PDB entry 1IBL | X-ray diffraction, 3.11 A resolution | chains A and T of the 24 polymer chains in the assembly

== Chain A ==
Molecule: 16S ribosomal RNA
Source organism: Thermus thermophilus
Sequence (1522 nucleotides; each row starts with the number of its first residue; note: 42 numbers in that range are skipped by the numbering (no residue carries them; nothing is unmodelled there); a row labelled like 190A-190L holds insertion residues (190A, then the next letters in order); numbering starts at 0):
     0 UUUGUUGGAG AGUUUGAUCC UGGCUCAGGG UGAACGCUGG CGGCGUGCCU AAGACAUGCA
    60 AGUCGUGCGG G
    73 CCGCGGGGUU UU
    88 ACUCCG
    95 UGGUC
   101 AGCGGCGGAC GGGUGAGUAA CGCGUGGGU
  129A G
   130 ACCUACCCGG AAGAGGGGGA CAACCCGGGG AAACUCGGGC UAAUCCCCCA UGUGGACCCG
   190 C
190A-190L CCCUUGGGGUGU
   191 GUCCAAAGGG CUUU
   216 GCCCGCUUCC GGAUGGGCCC GCGUCCCAUC AGCUAGUUGG UGGGGUAAUG GCCCACCAAG
   276 GCGACGACGG GUAGCCGGUC UGAGAGGAUG GCCGGCCACA GGGGCACUGA GACACGGGCC
   336 CCACUCCUAC GGGAGGCAGC AGUUAGGAAU CUUCCGCAAU GGGCGCAAGC CUGACGGAGC
   396 GACGCCGCUU GGAGGAAGAA GCCCUUCGGG GUGUAAACUC CUGAA
   442 CCCGGGACGA AACCCCCGAC GA
   474 GGGGACUGAC GGUACCGGG
   494 GUAAUAGCGC CGGCCAACUC CGUGCCAGCA GCCGCGGUAA UACGGAGGGC GCGAGCGUUA
   554 CCCGGAUUCA CUGGGCGUAA AGGGCGUGUA GGCGGCCUGG GGCGUCCCAU GUGAAAGACC
   614 ACGGCUCAAC CGUGGGGGAG CGUGGGAUAC GCUCAGGCUA GACGGUGGGA GAGGGUGGUG
   674 GAAUUCCCGG AGUAGCGGUG AAAUGCGCAG AUACCGGGAG GAACGCCGAU GGCGAAGGCA
   734 GCCACCUGGU CCACCCGUGA CGCUGAGGCG CGAAAGCGUG GGGAGCAAAC CGGAUUAGAU
   794 ACCCGGGUAG UCCACGCCCU AAACGAUGCG CGCUAGGUCU CUGGGUCU
   848 CCUGGGGGCC GAAGCUAACG CGUUAAGCGC GCCGCCUGGG GAGUACGGCC GCAAGGCUGA
   908 AACUCAAAGG AAUUGACGGG GGCCCGCACA AGCGGUGGAG CAUGUGGUUU AAUUCGAAGC
   968 AACGCGAAGA ACCUUACCAG GCCUUGACAU GCUAGG
 1003A G
  1004 AACCCGGGUG AAAGCCUGGG GUGCCCC
1030A-1030D GCGA
  1031 GGGGAGCCCU AGCACAGGUG CUGCAUGGCC GUCGUCAGCU CGUGCCGUGA GGUGUUGGGU
  1091 UAAGUCCCGC AACGAGCGCA ACCCCCGCCG UUAGUUGCCA GCGGUUCGGC CGGGCACUCU
  1151 AACGGGACUG CCCGCGAAA
  1171 GCGGGAGGAA GGAGGGGACG ACGUCUGGUC AGCAUGGCCC UUACGGCCUG GGCGACACAC
  1231 GUGCUACAAU GCCCACUACA AAGCGAUGCC ACCCGGCAAC GGGGAGCUAA UCGCAAAAAG
  1291 GUGGGCCCAG UUCGGAUUGG GGUCUGCAAC CCGACCCCAU GAAGCCGGAA UCGCUAGUAA
  1351 UCGCGGAUCA G
 1361A C
  1362 CAUGCCGCGG UGAAUACGUU CCCGGGCCUU GUACACACCG CCCGUCACGC CAUGGGAGCG
  1422 GGCUCUACCC GAAGUCGCCG GG
  1446 AGCCUACGGG
  1459 CAGGCGCCGA GGGUAGGGCC CGUGACUGGG GCGAAGUCGU AACAAGGUAG CUGUACCGGA
  1519 AGGUGCGGCU GGAUCACCUC CUUUCU
Not modelled in the structure: 0-4, 1535-1544
Metal / ion sites: Mg2+ site 1: U12, G21, G22; Mg2+ site 2: G15, U920; Mg2+ site 3 near G21 (its only coordinating residue here); Mg2+ site 4: C48, G115; Mg2+ site 5 near A53 (its only coordinating residue here); Mg2+ site 6: G61, U62, G105; Mg2+ site 7: G70, U98; Mg2+ site 8: A109, G331; Mg2+ site 9: G115, A116, G117, G289; Mg2+ site 10: A116, G117, G289; Mg2+ site 11: C121, G124, U125, G126, C235, G236; Mg2+ site 12 near G168 (its only coordinating residue here); 75 more Mg2+ sites not listed
Residues lining bound ligands: paromomycin (PAR): C1404, G1405, U1406, C1407, A1408, C1409, C1490, G1491, A1492, A1493, G1494, U1495, C1496

== Chain T ==
Name: 30S ribosomal protein S20
Source organism: Thermus thermophilus
Chain sequence (106 residues; numbered 1 to 106; the number before each row is that of its first residue):
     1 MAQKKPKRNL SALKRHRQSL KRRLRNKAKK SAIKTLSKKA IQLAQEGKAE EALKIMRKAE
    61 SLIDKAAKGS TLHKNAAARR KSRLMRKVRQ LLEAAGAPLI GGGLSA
Not modelled in the structure: 1-7

== Chain A / chain T interface ==
Pairs across the interface (100; chain A residue first):
  A60(A) - Leu10(T)  phosphate contact
  G61(A) - Leu10(T)  phosphate contact
  G102(A) - Arg17(T)  salt bridge to the phosphate
  C103(A) - Lys14(T)  phosphate contact
  C103(A) - Arg17(T)  salt bridge to the phosphate
  C103(A) - Lys21(T)  phosphate contact
  G104(A) - Lys14(T)  hydrogen bond to the base
  G104(A) - Gln18(T)  hydrogen bond to the phosphate
  G104(A) - Lys21(T)  salt bridge to the phosphate
  G105(A) - Arg22(T)  salt bridge to the phosphate
  C106(A) - Arg15(T)  base contact
  G107(A) - Arg15(T)  hydrogen bond to the base
  G108(A) - Arg15(T)  hydrogen bond to the base
  C131(A) - Asn75(T)  phosphate contact
  C132(A) - Lys74(T)  phosphate contact
  C132(A) - Asn75(T)  hydrogen bond to the phosphate
  U133(A) - Lys74(T)  salt bridge to the phosphate
  C174(A) - Arg25(T)  sugar contact
  C175(A) - Arg25(T)  hydrogen bond to the sugar
  C175(A) - Lys29(T)  phosphate contact
  C176(A) - Lys29(T)  salt bridge to the phosphate
  C177(A) - Lys65(T)  salt bridge to the phosphate
  C178(A) - Lys65(T)  salt bridge to the phosphate
  A185(A) - Glu60(T)  base contact
  A185(A) - Ala78(T)  phosphate contact
  A185(A) - Lys81(T)  hydrogen bond to the base
  C186(A) - Ala78(T)  sugar contact
  C186(A) - Lys81(T)  sugar contact
  C186(A) - Ser82(T)  hydrogen bond to the phosphate
  C186(A) - Met85(T)  hydrogen bond to the sugar
  C187(A) - Ser82(T)  hydrogen bond to the phosphate
  C187(A) - Met85(T)  sugar contact
  C187(A) - Arg86(T)  phosphate contact
  C187(A) - Arg89(T)  hydrogen bond to the sugar
  C187(A) - Leu104(T)  base contact
  C187(A) - Ser105(T)  hydrogen bond to the base
  C188(A) - Arg86(T)  salt bridge to the phosphate
  C188(A) - Arg89(T)  hydrogen bond to the sugar
  C188(A) - Ser105(T)  sugar contact
  U190L(A) - Ser105(T)  hydrogen bond to the base
  G191(A) - Met85(T)  base contact
  G191(A) - Gly101(T)  hydrogen bond to the sugar
  G191(A) - Gly102(T)  hydrogen bond to the sugar
  G191(A) - Gly103(T)  hydrogen bond to the base
  G191(A) - Leu104(T)  sugar contact
  G191(A) - Ser105(T)  base contact
  U192(A) - Arg57(T)  phosphate contact
  U192(A) - Glu60(T)  hydrogen bond to the sugar
  U192(A) - Gly102(T)  sugar contact
  U192(A) - Gly103(T)  sugar contact
  C193(A) - Arg57(T)  salt bridge to the phosphate
  C193(A) - Glu60(T)  sugar contact
  C193(A) - Ser61(T)  phosphate contact
  C193(A) - Asp64(T)  hydrogen bond to the sugar
  C194(A) - Ser61(T)  hydrogen bond to the phosphate
  C194(A) - Asp64(T)  sugar contact
  C194(A) - Lys65(T)  phosphate contact
  C194(A) - Lys68(T)  hydrogen bond to the sugar
  A195(A) - Lys65(T)  phosphate contact
  A195(A) - Lys68(T)  hydrogen bond to the sugar
  U223(A) - Lys68(T)  salt bridge to the phosphate
  G259(A) - Arg83(T)  salt bridge to the phosphate
  G259(A) - Lys87(T)  salt bridge to the phosphate
  G260(A) - Arg83(T)  salt bridge to the phosphate
  U261(A) - Arg79(T)  salt bridge to the phosphate
  U261(A) - Arg80(T)  salt bridge to the phosphate
  U261(A) - Arg83(T)  hydrogen bond to the base
  A262(A) - Lys74(T)  sugar contact
  A262(A) - Asn75(T)  hydrogen bond to the sugar
  A262(A) - Ala76(T)  phosphate contact
  A262(A) - Arg79(T)  salt bridge to the phosphate
  A263(A) - Arg79(T)  salt bridge to the phosphate
  C322(A) - Arg23(T)  sugar contact
  U323(A) - Ser19(T)  sugar contact
  U323(A) - Arg22(T)  phosphate contact
  U323(A) - Arg23(T)  sugar contact
  U323(A) - Asn26(T)  phosphate contact
  G324(A) - Arg22(T)  salt bridge to the phosphate
  G324(A) - Asn26(T)  hydrogen bond to the phosphate
  G324(A) - Ser70(T)  hydrogen bond to the phosphate
  A325(A) - Ser70(T)  phosphate contact
  A325(A) - Lys74(T)  phosphate contact
  G332(A) - Leu10(T)  phosphate contact
  G333(A) - His16(T)  hydrogen bond to the sugar
  U1436(A) - Arg23(T)  salt bridge to the phosphate
  G1438(A) - Lys34(T)  salt bridge to the phosphate
  C1439(A) - Lys38(T)  salt bridge to the phosphate
  G1453(A) - Leu36(T)  sugar contact
  G1453(A) - Lys39(T)  hydrogen bond to the phosphate
  G1454(A) - Thr35(T)  phosphate contact
  G1454(A) - Leu36(T)  sugar contact
  G1454(A) - Lys39(T)  salt bridge to the phosphate
  G1455(A) - Ala28(T)  phosphate contact
  G1455(A) - Ser31(T)  phosphate contact
  G1455(A) - Ala32(T)  sugar contact
  G1455(A) - Thr35(T)  hydrogen bond to the phosphate
  C1459(A) - Lys27(T)  phosphate contact
  C1459(A) - Ala28(T)  phosphate contact
  C1459(A) - Ser31(T)  hydrogen bond to the phosphate
  A1460(A) - Lys27(T)  salt bridge to the phosphate
Interface residues without a listed pair, chain A (52 interface residues in all): U222, G258, G326, A349, C1437
Interface residues without a listed pair, chain T (51 interface residues in all): Arg8, Leu24, Lys58, Ala106

== In short ==
Chain A and chain T form an interface of 52 and 51 residues respectively; the contacts include 30 hydrogen
bonds and 24 salt bridges. Among the polar pairs are G104(A)-Lys14(T), G107(A)-Arg15(T) and G108(A)-Arg15(T).
Ligands of chain A: paromomycin.
Chain A is 16S ribosomal RNA and chain T is 30S ribosomal protein S20, both from Thermus thermophilus; the
structure, Structure of the thermus thermophilus 30S ribosomal subunit in complex with a messenger RNA
fragment and ..., was determined by X-ray diffraction (same publication as 1IBK and 1IBM).
